1OVS - chains A and D of the 4 polymer chains in the assembly; structure by X-ray diffraction, 1.75 A resolution.

# Chain A (and D)
Molecule: hypothetical protein LecB
Organism: Pseudomonas aeruginosa
Notes: chain D of this document is another copy of the same molecule, construct and numbering; everything in this record applies to it too
Amino-acid sequence (114 residues; numbered 1 to 114; the number before each row is that of its first residue):
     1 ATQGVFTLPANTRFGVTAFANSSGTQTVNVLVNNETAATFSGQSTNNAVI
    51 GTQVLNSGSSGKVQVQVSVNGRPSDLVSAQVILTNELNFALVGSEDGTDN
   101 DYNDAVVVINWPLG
Metal / ion sites: Ca2+ site 1: N21, D101, N103, D104 (together with alpha-D-mannopyranose) (shared with 1 residue of chain B); Ca2+ site 2: E95, D99, D101, D104 (together with alpha-D-mannopyranose); Ca2+ site 3: G114 (together with alpha-D-mannopyranose) (shared with 4 residues of chain B)

# Interface between chain A and chain D
Contacting residue pairs (19; chain A residue first):
  A1(A) - T84(D)
  T2(A) - T84(D)  hydrogen bond (backbone-side chain)
  Q3(A) - T84(D)
  V5(A) - N85(D)
  F6(A) - N85(D)
  T7(A) - N85(D)  hydrogen bond
  A79(A) - I82(D)
  Q80(A) - Q80(D)
  Q80(A) - V81(D)
  Q80(A) - I82(D)  hydrogen bond (backbone-backbone)
  V81(A) - Q80(D)
  I82(A) - A79(D)
  I82(A) - Q80(D)  hydrogen bond (backbone-backbone)
  T84(A) - A1(D)
  T84(A) - T2(D)  hydrogen bond (side chain-backbone)
  T84(A) - Q3(D)
  N85(A) - V5(D)
  N85(A) - F6(D)
  N85(A) - T7(D)  hydrogen bond
Also at the interface, not in a pair above, chain A (13 interface residues in all): L83
Also at the interface, not in a pair above, chain D (13 interface residues in all): L83

# In short
The chain A/chain D interface involves 13 residues from each chain, with 6 hydrogen bonds. Among the polar
pairs are T2(A)-T84(D), T7(A)-N85(D) and Q80(A)-I82(D). N21(A), D101(A), N103(A) and D104(A) form the Ca2+
site 1. E95(A), D99(A), D101(A) and D104(A) form the Ca2+ site 2.
Both chains are hypothetical protein LecB (Pseudomonas aeruginosa). Entry 1OVS (LecB (PA-LII) in complex with
core trimannoside) was determined by X-ray diffraction (same publication as 1OUR, 1OUS, 1OUX, 1OVP and 1OXC).
